Entry 6SJE (electron microscopy, 4.10 A resolution (low resolution: residue-level contacts below are approximate; hydrogen-bond / salt-bridge calls are withheld)); this record covers chains D and X of the 4 polymer chains in the assembly.

[Chain D]
Protein: RecBCD enzyme subunit RecD
From: Escherichia coli
Notes: EC 3.1.11.5
UniProt: P04993 (RECD_ECOLI); residue numbers follow UniProt; this construct covers 1-608
Amino-acid sequence (608 residues; numbered 1 to 608; the number before each row is that of its first residue):
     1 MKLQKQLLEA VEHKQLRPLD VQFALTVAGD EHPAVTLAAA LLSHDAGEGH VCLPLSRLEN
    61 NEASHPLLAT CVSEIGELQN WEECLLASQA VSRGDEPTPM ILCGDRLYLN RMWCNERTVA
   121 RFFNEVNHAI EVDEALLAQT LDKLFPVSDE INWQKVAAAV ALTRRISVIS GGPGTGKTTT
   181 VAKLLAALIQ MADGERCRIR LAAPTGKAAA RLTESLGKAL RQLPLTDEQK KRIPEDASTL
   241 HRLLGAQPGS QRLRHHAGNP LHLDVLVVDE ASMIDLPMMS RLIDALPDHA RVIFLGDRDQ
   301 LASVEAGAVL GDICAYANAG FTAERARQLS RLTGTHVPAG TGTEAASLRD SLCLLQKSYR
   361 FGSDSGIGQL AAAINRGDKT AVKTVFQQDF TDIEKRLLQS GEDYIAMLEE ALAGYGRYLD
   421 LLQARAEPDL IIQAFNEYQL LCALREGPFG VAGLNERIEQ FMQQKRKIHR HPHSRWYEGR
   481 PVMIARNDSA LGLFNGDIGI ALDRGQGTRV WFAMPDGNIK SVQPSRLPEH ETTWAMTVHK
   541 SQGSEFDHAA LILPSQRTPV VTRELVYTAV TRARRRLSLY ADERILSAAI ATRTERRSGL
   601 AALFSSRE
Unresolved in the structure: 1-9, 607-608

[Chain X]
Molecule: DNA fork substrate
Sequence (85 nucleotides; each row starts with the number of its first residue; note: 5 numbers in that range are skipped by the numbering (no residue carries them; nothing is unmodelled there)):
     1 TTTTTTTTTT TTTTTGAGCG ACTGCACTAC AAC
    39 AGAACCATGG TTCTGTTGTA GTGCAGTCGC TCTTTTTTTT GCTGGTGGTT TT
Unresolved in the structure: 1-3, 39-52

[How chain D and chain X interact]
Contacting residue pairs - 34 pairs, chain D then chain X:
  Glu12(D) with DT4(X)
  Glu48(D) with DT4(X)
  Pro204(D) with DT7(X); DT8(X)
  Thr205(D) with DT7(X); DT8(X)
  Gly206(D) with DT8(X)
  Thr239(D) with DT8(X); DT9(X)
  His241(D) with DT8(X)
  Arg242(D) with DT9(X); DT10(X)
  Ala246(D) with DT9(X)
  Gln247(D) with DT9(X); DT11(X)
  Pro248(D) with DT9(X); DT10(X)
  Arg254(D) with DT11(X)
  Val304(D) with DT6(X); DT7(X)
  Glu305(D) with DT7(X)
  Ala443(D) with DT5(X)
  Arg445(D) with DT5(X); DT6(X)
  Arg486(D) with DT8(X)
  Asn487(D) with DT8(X)
  Asn495(D) with DT7(X); DT8(X)
  Thr537(D) with DT5(X); DT6(X)
  His539(D) with DT5(X); DT6(X)
  Lys540(D) with DT7(X)
  Val560(D) with DT4(X)
Interface residues without a listed pair, chain D (27 interface residues in all): Leu444, Arg557, Thr558, Pro559

[In short]
Chain D and chain X form an interface of 27 and 8 residues respectively.
Here chain D is RecBCD enzyme subunit RecD (Escherichia coli) and chain X is DNA fork substrate. Entry 6SJE
(Cryo-EM structure of the RecBCD Chi partially-recognised complex) was determined by electron microscopy (same
publication as 6SJB, 6SJF, 6SJG, 6T2U and 6T2V).
